Entry 1P59 (X-ray diffraction, 2.50 A resolution); this record covers chains C and A of the 3 polymer chains in the assembly.

[Chain C]
Molecule: 11-nt DNA strand
Sequence (11 nucleotides; row label = number of the first residue in the row):
    12 TGXCCAXGXCT
Disordered / not traced: 12
Modified positions: 5IU (5-iodo-2'-deoxyuridine-5'-monophosphate) at position 14; 3DR (1',2'-dideoxyribofuranose-5'-phosphate) at position 18; 5IU (5-iodo-2'-deoxyuridine-5'-monophosphate) at position 20
Ion coordination: Na+: DC21 (shared with Met113(A), Leu115(A), Val118(A) of chain A)

[Chain A]
Protein: Endonuclease III
Organism: Geobacillus stearothermophilus
Sequence (226 residues; numbered -2 to 223; the number before each row is that of its first residue; numbers below 1 keep their minus sign (Gly-2 is residue -2)):
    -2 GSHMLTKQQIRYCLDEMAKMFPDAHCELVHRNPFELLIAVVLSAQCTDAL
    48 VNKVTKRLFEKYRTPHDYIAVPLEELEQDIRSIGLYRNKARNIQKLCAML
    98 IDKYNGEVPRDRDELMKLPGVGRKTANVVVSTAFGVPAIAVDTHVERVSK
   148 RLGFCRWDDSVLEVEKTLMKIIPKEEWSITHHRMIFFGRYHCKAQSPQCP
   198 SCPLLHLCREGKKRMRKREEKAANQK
Disordered / not traced: -2 to 0, 215-223
Ion coordination: Na+: Met113, Leu115, Val118 (shared with DC21(C) of chain C); 4Fe-4S cluster Fe: Cys189, Cys196, Cys199, Cys205
Ligand contacts: 4Fe-4S cluster (SF4): Arg148, Leu149, Phe184, His188, Cys189, Pro194, Gln195, Cys196, Cys199, Leu202, Cys205, Glu207, Gly208
What the authors report for this chain:
  - conformationally variable residues (side-chain flip): Asp45, Asp139

[How chain C and chain A interact]
Pairs across the interface (33; chain C residue first):
  DC16(C) - Ala191(A)  phosphate contact
  DA17(C) - Gln42(A)  base contact
  DA17(C) - Cys43(A)  phosphate contact
  DA17(C) - Thr44(A)  phosphate contact
  DA17(C) - Thr140(A)  hydrogen bond to the phosphate
  DA17(C) - His141(A)  salt bridge to the phosphate
  DA17(C) - Arg144(A)  salt bridge to the phosphate
  DA17(C) - Ala191(A)  phosphate contact
  3DR_18(C) - Ser40(A)  sugar contact
  3DR_18(C) - Cys43(A)  sugar contact
  3DR_18(C) - Thr44(A)  phosphate contact
  3DR_18(C) - Asp45(A)  hydrogen bond to the phosphate
  3DR_18(C) - Lys121(A)  sugar contact
  3DR_18(C) - Asp139(A)  phosphate contact
  3DR_18(C) - His141(A)  salt bridge to the phosphate
  3DR_18(C) - Arg186(A)  salt bridge to the phosphate
  DG19(C) - Ala41(A)  sugar contact
  DG19(C) - Gln42(A)  hydrogen bond to the base
  DG19(C) - Leu82(A)  base contact
  DG19(C) - Lys121(A)  phosphate contact
  DG19(C) - Thr122(A)  phosphate contact
  DG19(C) - Asp139(A)  phosphate contact
  DG19(C) - Thr140(A)  hydrogen bond to the phosphate
  5IU_20(C) - Gly117(A)  phosphate contact
  5IU_20(C) - Val118(A)  phosphate contact
  5IU_20(C) - Gly119(A)  hydrogen bond to the phosphate
  5IU_20(C) - Arg120(A)  phosphate contact
  5IU_20(C) - Lys121(A)  phosphate contact
  5IU_20(C) - Thr122(A)  hydrogen bond to the phosphate
  DC21(C) - Leu115(A)  phosphate contact
  DC21(C) - Pro116(A)  phosphate contact
  DC21(C) - Gly117(A)  hydrogen bond to the phosphate
  DC21(C) - Val118(A)  phosphate contact

[Overview]
6 residues of chain C face 21 of chain A across their interface, with 7 hydrogen bonds and 4 salt bridges.
Among the polar pairs are DG19(C)-Gln42(A), DA17(C)-Thr140(A) and 3DR_18(C)-Asp45(A). Chain A binds 4Fe-4S
cluster. The Na+ site is built by Met113(A), Leu115(A), Val118(A) and DC21(C). From the paper: conformational
variability at Asp45(A) and Asp139(A).
Chain C is an 11-nt DNA strand and chain A is Endonuclease III (Geobacillus stearothermophilus); the
structure, Structure of a non-covalent Endonuclease III-DNA Complex, was determined by X-ray diffraction (same
publication as 1ORN and 1ORP).
